5U7O - chains B and D of the 6 polymer chains in the assembly; structure by X-ray diffraction, 3.03 A resolution.

# Chain B
Protein: Envelope glycoprotein gp160
Source organism: Human immunodeficiency virus 1
UniProt: Q2N0S5 (Q2N0S5_9HIV1); residues 512-664 here correspond to UniProt positions 509-661 (UniProt number = residue number - 3)
Sequence (153 residues; numbered 512 to 664; the number before each row is that of its first residue):
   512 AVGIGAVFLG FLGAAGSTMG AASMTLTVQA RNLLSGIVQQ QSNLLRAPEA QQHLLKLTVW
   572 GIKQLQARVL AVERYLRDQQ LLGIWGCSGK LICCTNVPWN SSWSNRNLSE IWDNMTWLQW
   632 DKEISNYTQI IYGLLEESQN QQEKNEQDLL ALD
Disordered / not traced: 512-517, 548-567, 664
Differences from the reference sequence: engineered mutation Pro-559 (Ile556 in Q2N0S5), Cys-605 (Thr602 in Q2N0S5)
Cystine bridges: Cys-598/Cys-604
Covalent attachments: N-acetylglucosamine (NAG) linked to Asn-611, Asn-618, Asn-637

# Chain D
Protein: 35O22 fab heavy chain
Source organism: Homo sapiens
Notes: antibody fragment or engineered binder
Sequence (243 residues; row label = number of the first residue in the row; a row labelled like 72A-72H holds insertion residues (72A, then the next letters in order)):
     1 QGQLVQSGAE LKKPGASVKI SCKTSGYRFN FYHINWIRQT AGRGPEWMGW IS
   52A P
    53 YSGDKNLAPA FQDRVIMTTD
72A-72H TEVPVTSF
    73 TSTGAAYMEI
82A-82C RNL
    83 KFDDTGTYFC AKGLLRDG
100A-100F SSTWLP
   101 YLWGQGTLLT VSSASTKGPS VFPLAPSSKS TSGGTAALGC LVKDYFPEPV TVSWNSGALT
   161 SGVHTFPAVL QSSGLYSLSS VVTVPSSSLG TQTYICNVNH KPSNTKVDKR VEPKSCDKGL
   221 EVLFQ
Disordered / not traced: 225
Cystine bridges: Cys-22/Cys-92, Cys-140/Cys-196

# Interface between chain B and chain D
Residue-residue contacts (14; chain B residue first):
  Gly-527(B) with Arg-98(D)
  Thr-529(B) with Arg-98(D)
  Arg-617(B) with Gln-1(D)
  Ser-620(B) with Leu-97(D)
  Asp-624(B) with Leu-97(D); Arg-98(D), hydrogen bond (backbone-backbone); Asp-99(D), hydrogen bond (backbone-backbone)
  Asn-625(B) with Tyr-32(D), hydrogen bond; Leu-96(D); Leu-97(D); Arg-98(D)
  Thr-627(B) with Arg-98(D)
  Leu-629(B) with Phe-72H(D)
  Gln-630(B) with Phe-72H(D)
Interface residues without a listed pair, chain D (8 interface residues in all): Phe-31

# Summary
9 residues of chain B face 8 of chain D across their interface, with 3 hydrogen bonds. Polar pairs include
Asn-625(B)/Tyr-32(D), Asp-624(B)/Arg-98(D) and Asp-624(B)/Asp-99(D). N-acetylglucosamine is covalently linked
to Asn-611(B), Asn-618(B) and Asn-637(B).
Chain B is Envelope glycoprotein gp160 (Human immunodeficiency virus 1) and chain D is 35O22 fab heavy chain
(Homo sapiens); the structure, Crystal Structure of HIV-1 BG505 SOSIP.664 Prefusion Env Trimer Bound to Small
Molecule HIV-1 Entry Inhibitor ..., was determined by X-ray diffraction (same publication as 5U7M).
